PDB entry 8BLP | electron microscopy, 2.60 A resolution | chains A and B of the 3 polymer chains in the assembly

# Chain A (and B)
Molecule: Urea transporter 1
Organism: Homo sapiens
Notes: chain B of this document is another copy of the same molecule, construct and numbering; everything in this record applies to it too
UniProtKB: Q13336 (UT1_HUMAN); residues 31-389 here = UniProt positions 31-389
Amino-acid sequence (367 residues; row label = number of the first residue in the row):
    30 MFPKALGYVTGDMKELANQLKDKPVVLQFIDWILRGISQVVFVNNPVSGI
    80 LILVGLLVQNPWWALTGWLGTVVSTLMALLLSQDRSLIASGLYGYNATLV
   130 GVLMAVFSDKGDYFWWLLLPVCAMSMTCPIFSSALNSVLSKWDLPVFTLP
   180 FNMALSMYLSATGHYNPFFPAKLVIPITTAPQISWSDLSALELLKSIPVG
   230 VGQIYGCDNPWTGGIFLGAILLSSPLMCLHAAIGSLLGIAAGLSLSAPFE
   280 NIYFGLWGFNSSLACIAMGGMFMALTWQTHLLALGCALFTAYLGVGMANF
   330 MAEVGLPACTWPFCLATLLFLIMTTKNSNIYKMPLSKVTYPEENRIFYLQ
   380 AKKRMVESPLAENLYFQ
Unresolved in the structure: 30, 386-396
Differences from the reference sequence: initiating methionine (30); conflict Val167 (Met in Q13336), Asn280 (Asp in Q13336); engineered mutation Gln211 (Asn in Q13336); expression tag (390-396)
Ligand contacts:
  - 5D3 (10-(4-ethylphenyl)sulfonyl-N-(thiophen-2-ylmethyl)-5-thia-1,8,11,12-tetrazatricyclo[7.3.0.02,6]dodeca-2(6),3,7,9,11-pentaen-7-amine), molecule 1: Gln68, Val69, Val70, Phe71, Leu116, Leu121, Tyr122, Tyr124, Ser161, Ser162, Asn165, Leu173, Pro174, Val175, Phe176, Thr177, Met300, Phe301, Phe342, Leu364, Val367, Thr368
  - 5D3, molecule 2: Leu132, Val135, Phe136, Phe180, Gln232, Ile233, Tyr234, Gly235, Phe283, Leu285, Trp286, Phe288, Ala320, Gly323, Val324, Ala327, Pro336, Ala337, Cys338, Thr339
  - phosphatidylethanolamine (PTY), molecule 1: Lys139, Phe143, Trp145, Leu148, Pro149, Ala152, Met153, Met186, Tyr187, Ala190, Pro196, Phe197, Phe198
  - phosphatidylethanolamine (PTY), molecule 2: Lys139, Asp141, Tyr142, Phe143, Trp144, Trp145, Leu147, Leu148, Cys151
  - phosphatidylethanolamine (PTY), molecule 3: Trp214, Ala269, Leu272, Ser273, Leu274, Leu317, Tyr321
UniProt features mapped onto this chain:
  - site: Thr339 (Important for channel permeability)
From the paper describing this entry:
  - binding site for 5D3: Leu116, Tyr122, Val175, Gln232, Trp286, Phe288, Gly323, Ala327, Ala337, Cys338
  - mutagenesis - G323E (7.38 kcal/mol), A327S (1.09 kcal/mol): decreased binding to 5D3 (from molecular simulation)
  - specificity-determining residues: Gly323 (from molecular simulation)
  - mutagenesis - L116A, Y122H, A337P: unchanged binding to 5D3 (from molecular simulation)
  - conformationally variable residues (side-chain flip): Cys338
  - binding site for phosphatidylethanolamine: Met153, Met186, Tyr187, Leu274, Tyr321

# Interface between chain A and chain B
Pairs across the interface (49; chain A residue first):
  Leu110(A) - Thr354(B)
  Ser111(A) - Thr354(B)
  Ser111(A) - Lys355(B)  hydrogen bond (backbone-backbone)
  Ser111(A) - Asn356(B)
  Gln112(A) - Thr353(B)  hydrogen bond (side chain-backbone)
  Gln112(A) - Thr354(B)
  Asp113(A) - Lys355(B)  salt bridge
  Thr156(A) - Phe318(B)
  Ile159(A) - Leu348(B)  hydrophobic
  Ile159(A) - Phe349(B)  hydrophobic
  Ile159(A) - Met352(B)  hydrophobic
  Phe160(A) - Phe318(B)  hydrophobic
  Phe160(A) - Leu348(B)  hydrophobic
  Ser162(A) - Met352(B)
  Ser162(A) - Thr353(B)  hydrogen bond (side chain-backbone)
  Ala163(A) - Leu348(B)
  Ala163(A) - Ile351(B)
  Ser166(A) - Ile351(B)  hydrogen bond (side chain-backbone)
  Ser166(A) - Thr353(B)
  Val167(A) - Ile351(B)  hydrophobic
  Lys170(A) - Trp171(B)
  Trp171(A) - Trp171(B)  hydrophobic
  Met186(A) - Phe318(B)
  Met186(A) - Tyr321(B)  hydrophobic
  Met186(A) - Leu322(B)
  Ser189(A) - Gly325(B)
  Ser189(A) - Asn328(B)  hydrogen bond (backbone-side chain)
  Ser189(A) - Phe329(B)
  Ala190(A) - Leu274(B)  hydrophobic
  Ala190(A) - Tyr321(B)
  Ala190(A) - Val324(B)  hydrophobic
  Ala190(A) - Gly325(B)
  Ala190(A) - Asn328(B)  hydrogen bond (backbone-side chain)
  Thr191(A) - Leu274(B)
  Tyr194(A) - Ile206(B)
  Tyr194(A) - Thr207(B)
  Tyr194(A) - Thr208(B)
  Tyr194(A) - Ala209(B)
  Tyr194(A) - Pro210(B)
  Asn195(A) - Leu274(B)  hydrogen bond (side chain-backbone)
  Pro196(A) - Pro210(B)
  Pro196(A) - Ser275(B)
  Phe197(A) - Trp214(B)  hydrophobic
  Phe197(A) - Leu272(B)
  Phe197(A) - Ser273(B)
  Phe197(A) - Ser275(B)
  Glu332(A) - Glu332(B)
  Val333(A) - Phe329(B)  hydrophobic
  Val333(A) - Glu332(B)
Other interface residues (no listed pair), chain A (26 interface residues in all): Phe198, Gly334, Leu335
Other interface residues (no listed pair), chain B (29 interface residues in all): Ile212, Val333

# Summary
26 residues of chain A face 29 of chain B across their interface; the contacts include 7 hydrogen bonds and 1
salt bridge. Polar contacts include Asp113(A)-Lys355(B), Gln112(A)-Thr353(B) and Ser162(A)-Thr353(B). From the
paper: a binding site for 5D3 at Leu116(A), Tyr122(A) and Val175(A) among others; G323E and A327S of chain A
reduce binding to 5D3; 5 substitutions were tested in all.
Both chains are Urea transporter 1 (Homo sapiens). Entry 8BLP (Human Urea Transporter UT-B/UT1 in Complex with
Inhibitor UTBinh-14) was determined by electron microscopy together with 8BLO from the same study.
